2W9L - chains R and S of the 6 polymer chains in the assembly; structure by X-ray diffraction, 2.91 A resolution.

[Chain R (and S)]
Name: Fibre protein
From: Canine adenovirus 2
Notes: fragment: fibre head, residues 358-542; chain S of this document is another copy of the same molecule, construct and numbering; everything in this record applies to it too
UniProt: Q65914 (FIBP_ADECT); residues 358-542 here = UniProt positions 358-542
Sequence (197 residues; each row starts with the number of its first residue):
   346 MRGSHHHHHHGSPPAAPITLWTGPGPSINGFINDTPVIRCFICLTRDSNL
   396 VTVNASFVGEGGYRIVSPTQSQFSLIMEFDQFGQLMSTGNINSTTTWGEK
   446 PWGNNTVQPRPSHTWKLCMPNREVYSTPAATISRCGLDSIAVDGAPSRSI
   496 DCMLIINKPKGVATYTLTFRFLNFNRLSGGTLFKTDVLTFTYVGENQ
Disordered / not traced: 346-360
What the authors report for this chain:
  - binding site for N-acetyl-alpha-neuraminic acid: Ser416, Gln417, Ser419, Asn435, Arg515

[Interface between chain R and chain S]
Pairs across the interface (47; chain R residue first):
  Arg391(R) - Trp447(S)
  Asp392(R) - Asp392(S)
  Ser393(R) - Pro362(S)
  Ser393(R) - Thr390(S)
  Ser393(R) - Asp392(S)  hydrogen bond
  Ser393(R) - Trp447(S)  hydrogen bond (backbone-side chain)
  Asn394(R) - Thr364(S)
  Asn394(R) - Cys388(S)
  Asn394(R) - Thr390(S)  hydrogen bond
  Asn394(R) - Lys445(S)  hydrogen bond
  Leu395(R) - Thr390(S)
  Leu395(R) - Thr397(S)
  Leu462(R) - Trp447(S)  hydrophobic
  Asn466(R) - Asn450(S)  hydrogen bond
  Glu468(R) - Pro369(S)
  Glu468(R) - Asn450(S)  hydrogen bond
  Val469(R) - Trp366(S)  hydrophobic
  Val469(R) - Pro369(S)  hydrophobic
  Val469(R) - Phe386(S)  hydrophobic
  Tyr470(R) - Asn399(S)
  Pro473(R) - Ile485(S)  hydrophobic
  Ala474(R) - Val532(S)  hydrophobic
  Ala475(R) - Ile485(S)  hydrophobic
  Ala475(R) - Asp531(S)
  Ala475(R) - Val532(S)  hydrogen bond (backbone-backbone)
  Thr476(R) - Asp531(S)
  Thr476(R) - Val532(S)  hydrogen bond (side chain-backbone)
  Ile477(R) - Arg479(S)
  Ile477(R) - Ser484(S)
  Ile477(R) - Gly489(S)
  Ile477(R) - Asp531(S)  hydrogen bond (backbone-side chain)
  Asp496(R) - Arg479(S)  salt bridge
  Met498(R) - Ser484(S)
  Ile500(R) - Ile485(S)  hydrophobic
  Arg515(R) - Asp488(S)  salt bridge
  Leu517(R) - Asp488(S)
  Asn518(R) - Gly489(S)  hydrogen bond (side chain-backbone)
  Arg521(R) - Pro491(S)
  Thr536(R) - Asn399(S)  hydrogen bond (backbone-side chain)
  Thr536(R) - Val532(S)
  Thr536(R) - Thr534(S)
  Val538(R) - Phe386(S)  hydrophobic
  Val538(R) - Asn399(S)
  Asn541(R) - Lys445(S)  hydrogen bond
  Asn541(R) - Gly448(S)
  Asn541(R) - Asn449(S)  hydrogen bond (side chain-backbone)
  Asn541(R) - Asn450(S)  hydrogen bond
Interface residues without a listed pair, chain R (33 interface residues in all): Ala361, Gln417, Ser478, Arg479, Ile501, Lys503, Tyr537, Gln542
Interface residues without a listed pair, chain S (27 interface residues in all): Arg391, Gly481, Ser494

[In short]
33 residues of chain R and 27 residues of chain S are in contact; the contacts include 14 hydrogen bonds and 2
salt bridges. Polar contacts include Asp496(R)-Arg479(S), Arg515(R)-Asp488(S) and Ser393(R)-Asp392(S). From
the paper: a binding site for N-acetyl-alpha-neuraminic acid at Ser416(R), Gln417(R) and Ser419(R) among
others.
Chain R and chain S are both Fibre protein (Canine adenovirus 2); the structure, Canine adenovirus type 2
fibre head in complex with car domain D1 and sialic acid, was determined by X-ray diffraction, deposited
together with 2WBW.
